PDB entry 4M0U | X-ray diffraction, 2.74 A resolution | chains A and B

# Chain A (and B)
Protein: Ribose-phosphate pyrophosphokinase 1
From: Homo sapiens
Notes: EC 2.7.6.1; chain B of this document is another copy of the same molecule, construct and numbering; everything in this record applies to it too
UniProtKB: P60891 (PRPS1_HUMAN); numbering as in UniProt (aligned over 1-318)
Chain sequence (326 residues; row label = number of the first residue in the row):
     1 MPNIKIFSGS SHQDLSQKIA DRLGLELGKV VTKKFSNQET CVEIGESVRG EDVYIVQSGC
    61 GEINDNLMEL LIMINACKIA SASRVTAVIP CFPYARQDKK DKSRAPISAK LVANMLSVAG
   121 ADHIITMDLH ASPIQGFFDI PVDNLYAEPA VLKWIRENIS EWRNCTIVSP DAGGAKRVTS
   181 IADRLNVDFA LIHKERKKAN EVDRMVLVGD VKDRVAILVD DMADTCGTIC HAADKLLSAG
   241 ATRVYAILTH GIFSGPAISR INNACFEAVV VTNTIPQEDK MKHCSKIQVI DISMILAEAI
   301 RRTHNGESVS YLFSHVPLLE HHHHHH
Not modelled in the structure: 1-2, 196-202, 313-326 (chain B: 1-2, 197-203, 318-326)
Differences from the reference sequence: engineered mutation Pro133 (Gln in P60891); expression tag (319-326)
Swiss-Prot annotation at these positions:
  - region: Lys212 to Gly227 (Binding of phosphoribosylpyrophosphate)
  - binding site (ATP): Arg96 to Asp101, His130
  - binding site (Mg(2+)): Asp128, His130, Asp139, Asp143
  - natural variant: Ser16 (S16P: Found in patients with phosphoribosyl pyrophosphate synthetase I deficiency), Glu43 (E43D: In CMTX5), Asp52 (D52H: In PRPS1 superactivity), Asp65 (D65N: In DFNX1), Ala87 (A87T: In DFNX1), Asn114 (N114S: In PRPS1 superactivity), Met115 (M115T: In CMTX5), Leu129 (L129I: In PRPS1 superactivity), Pro133 (Q133P: In ARTS; this construct carries the variant), Val142 (V142L: Found in a patient with an intermediate phenotype between ARTS and PRPS1 superactivity), Leu152 (L152P: In ARTS), Asp183 (D183H: In PRPS1 superactivity), 7 further natural variant entries in UniProt
  - mutagenesis: Ser132 (S132A: Reduces catalytic activity; S132F: No effect on catalytic activity), Asn144 (N144H: No effect on catalytic activity), Tyr146 (Y146F: No effect on catalytic activity; Y146M: Reduces catalytic activity)
Reported in the primary citation:
  - disease-associated variants - E43T, D65N, Q133P: decreased catalytic activity (citing earlier work)
  - mutagenesis - F35A, K99A, H130A, K194A, R196A: abolished catalytic activity
  - disease-associated variants - D183H, A190V, H193L, H193Q: increased catalytic activity (citing earlier work)
  - catalytic residues: Lys99 (proposed by the authors, not directly observed)
  - disease-associated variants - D52H: decreased binding to ADP (citing earlier work)
  - disease-associated variants - G306R: decreased catalytic activity (proposed by the authors, not directly observed)

# Interface between chain A and chain B
Residue-residue contacts - 90 pairs, chain A then chain B:
  Phe35(A) - Arg96(B)
  Phe35(A) - Gln97(B)
  Ser36(A) - Ser254(B)  hydrogen bond
  Ser36(A) - Gly255(B)  hydrogen bond (side chain-backbone)
  Asn37(A) - Ile63(B)
  Asn37(A) - Arg96(B)  hydrogen bond
  Asn37(A) - Asp224(B)
  Asn37(A) - Ile252(B)
  Asn37(A) - Ser254(B)
  Gln38(A) - Gly61(B)
  Gln38(A) - Ile63(B)
  Gln38(A) - Asn64(B)
  Glu39(A) - Ile63(B)
  Glu39(A) - Tyr94(B)
  Glu39(A) - Arg96(B)  salt bridge
  Glu39(A) - Gln97(B)  hydrogen bond
  Thr40(A) - Asn64(B)
  Thr40(A) - Tyr94(B)  hydrogen bond (backbone-side chain)
  Thr40(A) - Gln97(B)
  Val42(A) - Pro106(B)
  Glu43(A) - Ser103(B)  hydrogen bond
  Glu43(A) - Ala105(B)
  Ile44(A) - Arg104(B)  hydrogen bond (backbone-side chain)
  Gly45(A) - Arg104(B)
  Glu46(A) - Arg104(B)  hydrogen bond (backbone-side chain)
  Ser47(A) - Arg104(B)
  Gly61(A) - Asn37(B)
  Gly61(A) - Gln38(B)
  Glu62(A) - Gln38(B)
  Glu62(A) - Asp65(B)
  Ile63(A) - Asn37(B)
  Ile63(A) - Gln38(B)
  Ile63(A) - Glu39(B)
  Asn64(A) - Gln38(B)
  Asn64(A) - Asn64(B)
  Asn64(A) - Asp65(B)  hydrogen bond
  Asn64(A) - Met68(B)
  Asp65(A) - Glu62(B)
  Asp65(A) - Asn64(B)
  Leu67(A) - Met68(B)  hydrophobic
  Met68(A) - Asn64(B)
  Met68(A) - Leu67(B)  hydrophobic
  Met68(A) - Met115(B)  hydrophobic
  Leu71(A) - Leu111(B)
  Leu71(A) - Met115(B)  hydrophobic
  Ile72(A) - Tyr94(B)  hydrophobic
  Ile72(A) - Pro106(B)  hydrophobic
  Ile72(A) - Ser108(B)
  Ile72(A) - Leu111(B)  hydrophobic
  Asn75(A) - Pro106(B)
  Ala76(A) - Pro106(B)
  Ile79(A) - Lys100(B)  hydrogen bond (backbone-side chain)
  Ile79(A) - Ala105(B)
  Tyr94(A) - Glu39(B)  hydrogen bond (backbone-side chain)
  Tyr94(A) - Thr40(B)  hydrogen bond
  Tyr94(A) - Met68(B)
  Tyr94(A) - Ile72(B)  hydrophobic
  Arg96(A) - Asn37(B)
  Gln97(A) - Phe35(B)
  Gln97(A) - Glu39(B)  hydrogen bond
  Gln97(A) - Thr40(B)
  Gln97(A) - Cys41(B)
  Lys100(A) - Ile79(B)  hydrogen bond (side chain-backbone)
  Ser103(A) - Glu43(B)
  Arg104(A) - Ile44(B)  hydrogen bond (side chain-backbone)
  Arg104(A) - Glu46(B)  hydrogen bond (side chain-backbone)
  Arg104(A) - Ser47(B)
  Ala105(A) - Ile79(B)
  Pro106(A) - Val42(B)
  Pro106(A) - Ile72(B)  hydrophobic
  Pro106(A) - Ala76(B)
  Pro106(A) - Ile79(B)  hydrophobic
  Ile107(A) - Asn75(B)
  Ile107(A) - Ile79(B)  hydrophobic
  Leu111(A) - Leu71(B)
  Leu111(A) - Ile72(B)  hydrophobic
  Leu111(A) - Ala119(B)  hydrophobic
  Asn114(A) - Val118(B)
  Met115(A) - Met68(B)  hydrophobic
  Met115(A) - Leu71(B)  hydrophobic
  Val118(A) - Asn114(B)
  Val118(A) - Val118(B)  hydrophobic
  Ala119(A) - Leu111(B)  hydrophobic
  Asp224(A) - Ser36(B)  hydrogen bond (side chain-backbone)
  Asp224(A) - Asn37(B)  hydrogen bond (side chain-backbone)
  Thr225(A) - Ser36(B)
  Ile252(A) - Asn37(B)
  Ser254(A) - Ser36(B)  hydrogen bond
  Ser254(A) - Asn37(B)
  Gly255(A) - Ser36(B)
Other interface residues (no listed pair), chain A (46 interface residues in all): Ala80, Ala95, Ser108
Other interface residues (no listed pair), chain B (47 interface residues in all): Lys34, Gly45, Ala80, Ile107, Thr225

# Overview
Chain A and chain B form an interface of 46 and 47 residues respectively, with 19 hydrogen bonds and 1 salt
bridge. Among the polar pairs are Glu39(A)-Arg96(B), Ser36(A)-Ser254(B) and Ser36(A)-Gly255(B). The paper
reports the catalytic residue Lys99(A); F35A, K99A and H130A of chain A, among others, abolish catalytic
activity; 14 substitutions were tested in all.
Both chains are Ribose-phosphate pyrophosphokinase 1 (Homo sapiens). Entry 4M0U (crystal structure of human
PRS1 Q133P mutant) was determined by X-ray diffraction (same publication as 4LYG, 4LZN, 4LZO, 4M0P and 3S5J).
